Entry 7YVS (electron microscopy, 2.80 A resolution); this record covers chains C and H of the 8 polymer chains in the assembly.

[Chain C]
Name: ADP-ribosylating binary toxin binding subunit CdtB
Source organism: Clostridioides difficile
UniProtKB: A8DS70 (A8DS70_CLODI); numbering as in UniProt (aligned over 202-876)
Chain sequence (675 residues; each row starts with the number of its first residue):
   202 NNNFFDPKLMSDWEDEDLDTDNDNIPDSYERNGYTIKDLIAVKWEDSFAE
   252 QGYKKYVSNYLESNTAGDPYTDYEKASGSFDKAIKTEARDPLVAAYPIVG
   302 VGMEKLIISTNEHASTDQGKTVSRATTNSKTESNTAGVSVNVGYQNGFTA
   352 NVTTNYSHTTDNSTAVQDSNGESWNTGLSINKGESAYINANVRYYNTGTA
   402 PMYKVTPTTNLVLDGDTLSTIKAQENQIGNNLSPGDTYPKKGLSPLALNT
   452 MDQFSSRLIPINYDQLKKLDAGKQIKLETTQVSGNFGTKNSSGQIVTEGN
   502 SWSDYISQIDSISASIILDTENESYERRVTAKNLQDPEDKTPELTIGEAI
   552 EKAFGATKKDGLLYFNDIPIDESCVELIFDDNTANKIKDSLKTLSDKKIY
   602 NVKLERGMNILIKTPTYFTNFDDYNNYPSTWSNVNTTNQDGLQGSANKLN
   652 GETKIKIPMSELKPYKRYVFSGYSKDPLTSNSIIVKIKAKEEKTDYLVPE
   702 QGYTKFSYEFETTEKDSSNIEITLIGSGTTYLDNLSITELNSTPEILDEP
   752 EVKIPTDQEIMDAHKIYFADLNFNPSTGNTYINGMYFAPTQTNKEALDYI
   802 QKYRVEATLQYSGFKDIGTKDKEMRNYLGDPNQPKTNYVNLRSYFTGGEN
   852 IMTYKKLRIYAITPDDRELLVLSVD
Disordered / not traced: 202-216, 332-363, 743-876
Bound ions: Ca2+ site 1: Asp-220, Asp-222, Asp-224, Ile-226, Glu-231; Ca2+ site 2: Asp-222, Asp-224, Glu-231, Asn-260, Glu-263, Asp-273; Ca2+ site 3: Asn-621, Asp-623, Ser-646, Asp-734
What the authors report for this chain:
  - mutagenesis - F774G, F774L: decreased binding to di-heptamer

[Chain H]
Name: ADP-ribosylating binary toxin enzymatic subunit CdtA
Source organism: Clostridioides difficile
UniProtKB: Q9KH42 (Q9KH42_CLODI); residues 1-413 here correspond to UniProt positions 51-463 (UniProt number = residue number + 50)
Chain sequence (428 residues; row label = number of the first residue in the row):
     1 APIERPEDFLKDKEKAKEWERKEAERIEQKLERSEKEALESYKKDSVEIS
    51 KYSQTRNYFYDYQIEANSREKEYKELRNAISKNKIDKPMYVYYFESPEKF
   101 AFNKVIRTENQNEISLEKFNEFKETIQNKLFKQDGFKDISLYEPGKGDEK
   151 PTPLLMHLKLPRNTGMLPYTNTNNVSTLIEQGYSIKIDKIVRIVIDGKHY
   201 IKAEASVVSSLDFKDDVSKGDSWGKANYNDWSNKLTPNELADVNDYMRGG
   251 YTAINNYLISNGPVNNPNPELDSKITNIENALKREPIPTNLTVYRRSGPQ
   301 EFGLTLTSPEYDFNKLENIDAFKSKWEGQALSYPNFISTSIGSVNMSAFA
   351 KRKIVLRITIPKGSPGAYLSAIPGYAGEYEVLLNHGSKFKINKIDSYKDG
   401 TITKLIVDATLIPENLYFQGLEHHHHHH
Disordered / not traced: 1-18, 414-428
Sequence notes: expression tag (414-428)
What the authors report for this chain:
  - conformationally variable residues (order/disorder transition): Leu-10 to Glu-18

[How chain C and chain H interact]
Residue-residue contacts - 12 pairs, chain C then chain H:
  Asp-218(C) with Asn-110(H); Gln-111(H)
  Asn-225(C) with Asn-112(H), hydrogen bond (backbone-side chain); Asp-196(H), hydrogen bond (side chain-backbone); Lys-198(H)
  Leu-240(C) with Val-194(H), hydrophobic; Gly-197(H)
  Ile-241(C) with Gly-197(H); His-199(H)
  Tyr-274(C) with Asp-196(H); Gly-197(H), hydrogen bond (side chain-backbone)
  Glu-275(C) with Lys-146(H), salt bridge
Also at the interface, not in a pair above, chain C (10 interface residues in all): Asp-220, Pro-227, Asp-239, Ser-492
Also at the interface, not in a pair above, chain H (11 interface residues in all): Pro-144, Ile-195

[Summary]
10 residues of chain C face 11 of chain H across their interface, with 3 hydrogen bonds and 1 salt bridge.
Among the polar pairs are Glu-275(C)/Lys-146(H), Asn-225(C)/Asn-112(H) and Asn-225(C)/Asp-196(H). The paper
reports that F774G and F774L of chain C reduce binding to di-heptamer; conformational variability at
Leu-10(H).
Chain C is ADP-ribosylating binary toxin binding subunit CdtB and chain H is ADP-ribosylating binary toxin
enzymatic subunit CdtA, both from Clostridioides difficile; the structure, Complex structure of Clostridioides
difficile binary toxin unfolded CDTa-bound CDTb-pore (short), was determined by electron microscopy (same
publication as 7VNJ, 7VNN and 7YVQ).
